PDB entry 1AYY | X-ray diffraction, 2.32 A resolution | chains A and B of the 4 polymer chains in the assembly

== Chain A ==
Molecule: Glycosylasparaginase
From: Elizabethkingia meningoseptica
Notes: EC 3.5.1.26
UniProt: Q47898 (ASPG_FLAME); residues 1-151 here correspond to UniProt positions 46-196 (UniProt number = residue number + 45)
Sequence (151 residues; numbered 1 to 151; the number before each row is that of its first residue):
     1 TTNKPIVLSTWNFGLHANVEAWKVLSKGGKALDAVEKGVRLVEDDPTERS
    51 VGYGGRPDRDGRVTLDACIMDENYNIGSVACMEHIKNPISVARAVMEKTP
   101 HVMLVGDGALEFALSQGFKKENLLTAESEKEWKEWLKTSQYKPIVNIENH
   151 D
Not modelled in the structure: 1, 140-151

== Chain B ==
Molecule: Glycosylasparaginase
From: Elizabethkingia meningoseptica
Notes: EC 3.5.1.26
UniProt: Q47898 (ASPG_FLAME); residues 152-295 here correspond to UniProt positions 197-340 (UniProt number = residue number + 45)
Sequence (144 residues; numbered 152 to 295; the number before each row is that of its first residue):
   152 TIGMIALDAQGNLSGACTTSGMAYKMHGRVGDSPIIGAGLFVDNEIGAAT
   202 ATGHGEEVIRTVGTHLVVELMNQGRTPQQACKEAVERIVKIVNRRGKNLK
   252 DIQVGFIALNKKGEYGAYCIQDGFNFAVHDQKGNRLETPGFALK
Not modelled in the structure: 295
Swiss-Prot annotation at these positions:
  - active site: Thr152 (Nucleophile)
  - binding site (substrate): Arg180 to Asp183, Thr203 to Gly206

== How chain A and chain B interact ==
Residue-residue contacts (153; chain A residue first):
  Thr2(A) - Lys263(B)
  Asn3(A) - Lys263(B)  hydrogen bond (backbone-backbone)
  Asn3(A) - Gly264(B)
  Asn3(A) - Asp281(B)  hydrogen bond
  Lys4(A) - Leu158(B)
  Lys4(A) - Asp159(B)
  Lys4(A) - Ala160(B)  hydrogen bond (side chain-backbone)
  Lys4(A) - Gly162(B)
  Lys4(A) - Gln282(B)
  Pro5(A) - Leu158(B)
  Pro5(A) - Asp159(B)
  Pro5(A) - Asp281(B)
  Pro5(A) - Gln282(B)
  Ile6(A) - Ala157(B)
  Ile6(A) - Leu158(B)  hydrogen bond (backbone-backbone)
  Ile6(A) - Leu260(B)  hydrophobic
  Ile6(A) - Gly264(B)
  Ile6(A) - Tyr266(B)  hydrophobic
  Ile6(A) - Val279(B)  hydrophobic
  Ile6(A) - His280(B)
  Ile6(A) - Asp281(B)
  Val7(A) - Met155(B)  hydrophobic
  Val7(A) - Ile156(B)
  Val7(A) - Ala157(B)  hydrophobic
  Val7(A) - Ala278(B)
  Val7(A) - Val279(B)
  Val7(A) - His280(B)  hydrogen bond (backbone-backbone)
  Leu8(A) - Gly154(B)
  Leu8(A) - Met155(B)
  Leu8(A) - Ile156(B)  hydrogen bond (backbone-backbone)
  Leu8(A) - Ile258(B)
  Leu8(A) - Ala259(B)
  Leu8(A) - Tyr266(B)  hydrophobic
  Leu8(A) - Phe277(B)  hydrophobic
  Leu8(A) - Ala278(B)
  Leu8(A) - Val279(B)  hydrophobic
  Ser9(A) - Ile153(B)
  Ser9(A) - Gly154(B)
  Ser9(A) - Met155(B)
  Ser9(A) - Ile258(B)
  Ser9(A) - Phe277(B)
  Ser9(A) - Ala278(B)  hydrogen bond (backbone-backbone)
  Thr10(A) - Thr152(B)
  Thr10(A) - Ile153(B)
  Thr10(A) - Gly154(B)  hydrogen bond (side chain-backbone)
  Thr10(A) - Phe275(B)
  Trp11(A) - Thr152(B)  hydrogen bond (side chain-backbone)
  Trp11(A) - Thr203(B)  hydrogen bond
  Trp11(A) - Gly274(B)
  Trp11(A) - Phe275(B)  hydrophobic
  Trp11(A) - Asn276(B)  hydrogen bond (backbone-backbone)
  Asn12(A) - Asn276(B)  hydrogen bond
  Phe13(A) - Thr152(B)
  Phe13(A) - Ile153(B)  hydrophobic
  Gly14(A) - Ile153(B)
  Gly14(A) - Ala278(B)
  Leu15(A) - Ala278(B)
  Leu15(A) - Asn285(B)
  Leu15(A) - Arg286(B)
  Ala17(A) - Met155(B)
  Asn18(A) - Met155(B)
  Asn18(A) - Ala278(B)  hydrogen bond (side chain-backbone)
  Asn18(A) - Val279(B)
  Asn18(A) - Asn285(B)
  Val19(A) - Asn285(B)
  Ala21(A) - Met155(B)  hydrophobic
  Trp22(A) - His280(B)
  Trp22(A) - Asp281(B)
  Trp22(A) - Gln282(B)
  Leu25(A) - Asp159(B)
  Gly29(A) - Asp159(B)
  Lys30(A) - Asp159(B)
  Ala31(A) - Asp159(B)  hydrogen bond (backbone-side chain)
  Ala31(A) - Asn163(B)
  Ala31(A) - Ser165(B)
  Leu32(A) - Ser165(B)  hydrogen bond (backbone-side chain)
  Val35(A) - Met155(B)  hydrophobic
  Val35(A) - Ser165(B)
  Val35(A) - Gly166(B)
  Val35(A) - Ala167(B)
  Val39(A) - Met155(B)  hydrophobic
  Val39(A) - Ala167(B)  hydrophobic
  Val39(A) - Thr169(B)
  Val42(A) - Ile153(B)  hydrophobic
  Glu43(A) - Thr169(B)  hydrogen bond
  Arg49(A) - Ser171(B)
  Ser50(A) - Thr152(B)  hydrogen bond (side chain-backbone)
  Ser50(A) - Thr170(B)  hydrogen bond (backbone-side chain)
  Ser50(A) - Ser171(B)  hydrogen bond (backbone-side chain)
  Val51(A) - Thr152(B)
  Val51(A) - Ile153(B)  hydrophobic
  Val51(A) - Thr169(B)
  Val51(A) - Ser171(B)  hydrogen bond (backbone-side chain)
  Gly55(A) - Ser171(B)
  Arg56(A) - Ser171(B)
  Arg56(A) - Ala174(B)
  Pro57(A) - Ala174(B)
  Pro57(A) - Tyr175(B)  hydrogen bond (backbone-backbone)
  Asp58(A) - Tyr175(B)
  Asp58(A) - Lys176(B)
  Asp58(A) - His178(B)
  Arg59(A) - Tyr175(B)
  Arg59(A) - Lys176(B)  hydrogen bond (backbone-backbone)
  Arg59(A) - Met177(B)
  Asp60(A) - His178(B)
  Arg62(A) - His178(B)  hydrogen bond
  Thr64(A) - Ser171(B)
  Thr64(A) - Lys176(B)  hydrogen bond
  Leu65(A) - Thr170(B)
  Leu65(A) - Ser171(B)
  Asp66(A) - Thr169(B)
  Asp66(A) - Thr170(B)  hydrogen bond (backbone-backbone)
  Asp66(A) - Val181(B)
  Asp66(A) - Gly182(B)
  Asp66(A) - Pro185(B)
  Ala67(A) - Cys168(B)
  Ala67(A) - Thr169(B)
  Ala67(A) - Pro185(B)
  Cys68(A) - Ala167(B)
  Cys68(A) - Cys168(B)  hydrogen bond (backbone-backbone)
  Cys68(A) - Ser184(B)  hydrogen bond (side chain-backbone)
  Cys68(A) - Pro185(B)
  Cys68(A) - Ile187(B)  hydrophobic
  Cys68(A) - Leu191(B)  hydrophobic
  Ile69(A) - Gly166(B)
  Met70(A) - Ser165(B)
  Met70(A) - Gly166(B)  hydrogen bond (backbone-backbone)
  Met70(A) - Ile187(B)  hydrophobic
  Met70(A) - Leu191(B)
  Met70(A) - Phe192(B)  hydrophobic
  Met70(A) - Val193(B)  hydrogen bond (side chain-backbone)
  Asp71(A) - Leu164(B)
  Asp71(A) - Ser165(B)
  Asp71(A) - Val193(B)
  Glu72(A) - Asn163(B)
  Glu72(A) - Leu164(B)  hydrogen bond (backbone-backbone)
  Glu72(A) - Ser165(B)
  Glu72(A) - Asn195(B)
  Tyr74(A) - Phe192(B)
  Tyr74(A) - Val193(B)
  Tyr74(A) - Asp194(B)  hydrogen bond
  Ile76(A) - Ile187(B)  hydrophobic
  Ser78(A) - Pro185(B)  hydrogen bond (side chain-backbone)
  Val79(A) - Pro185(B)
  Ala80(A) - Val181(B)  hydrophobic
  Cys81(A) - His178(B)
  Cys81(A) - Gly179(B)
  Pro88(A) - Thr169(B)
  Ile89(A) - Ala167(B)  hydrophobic
  Met103(A) - Ile186(B)  hydrophobic
  Glu131(A) - Tyr175(B)  hydrogen bond (backbone-side chain)
  Trp132(A) - Tyr175(B)
  Trp135(A) - Tyr175(B)
Other interface residues (no listed pair), chain A (63 interface residues in all): Ala34, Gly38, Gly52, Glu83
Other interface residues (no listed pair), chain B (58 interface residues in all): Arg180, Lys262, Gly267, Leu287

== Summary ==
63 residues of chain A and 58 residues of chain B are in contact; the contacts include 33 hydrogen bonds.
Polar pairs include Asn3(A)-Asp281(B), Lys4(A)-Ala160(B) and Thr10(A)-Gly154(B). From UniProt: active-site
residue Thr152(B) and 8 substrate-binding residues on chain B.
Chain A is Glycosylasparaginase and chain B is Glycosylasparaginase, both from Elizabethkingia meningoseptica;
the structure, Glycosylasparaginase, was determined by X-ray diffraction.
